Entry 7KHE (electron microscopy, 3.58 A resolution); this record covers chains A and C of the 9 polymer chains in the assembly.

== Chain A ==
Name: DNA-directed RNA polymerase subunit alpha
Organism: Escherichia coli (strain K12)
Notes: EC 2.7.7.6
UniProt: P0A7Z4 (RPOA_ECOLI); residue numbers follow UniProt; this construct covers 1-236
Sequence (236 residues; row label = number of the first residue in the row):
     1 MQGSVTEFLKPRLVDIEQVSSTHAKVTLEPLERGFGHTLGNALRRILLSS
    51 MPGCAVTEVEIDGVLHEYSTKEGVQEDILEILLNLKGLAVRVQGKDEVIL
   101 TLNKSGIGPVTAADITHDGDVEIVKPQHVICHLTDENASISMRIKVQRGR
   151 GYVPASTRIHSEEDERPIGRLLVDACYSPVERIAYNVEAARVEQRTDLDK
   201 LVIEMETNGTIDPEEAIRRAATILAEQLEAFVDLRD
Not modelled in the structure: 1-6
Curated features (UniProtKB/Swiss-Prot):
  - region: Glu162 to Glu165 (Required for interaction with Crp at class II promoters)
  - mutagenesis: Arg45 (R45C: In rpoA112; temperature-sensitive, blocks RNA polymerase assembly), Glu162 to Glu165 (5-fold decrease in CRP-class II promoter-dependent transcription), Glu165 (E165K: 5-fold decrease in CRP-class II promoter-dependent transcription), Arg191 (R191C: In rpoA101; temperature-sensitive)

== Chain C ==
Name: DNA-directed RNA polymerase subunit beta
Organism: Escherichia coli (strain K12)
Notes: EC 2.7.7.6
UniProt: P0A8V2 (RPOB_ECOLI); residue numbers follow UniProt; this construct covers 1-1342
Sequence (1342 residues; numbered 1 to 1342; the number before each row is that of its first residue):
     1 MVYSYTEKKRIRKDFGKRPQVLDVPYLLSIQLDSFQKFIEQDPEGQYGLE
    51 AAFRSVFPIQSYSGNSELQYVSYRLGEPVFDVQECQIRGVTYSAPLRVKL
   101 RLVIYEREAPEGTVKDIKEQEVYMGEIPLMTDNGTFVINGTERVIVSQLH
   151 RSPGVFFDSDKGKTHSSGKVLYNARIIPYRGSWLDFEFDPKDNLFVRIDR
   201 RRKLPATIILRALNYTTEQILDLFFEKVIFEIRDNKLQMELVPERLRGET
   251 ASFDIEANGKVYVEKGRRITARHIRQLEKDDVKLIEVPVEYIAGKVVAKD
   301 YIDESTGELICAANMELSLDLLAKLSQSGHKRIETLFTNDLDHGPYISET
   351 LRVDPTNDRLSALVEIYRMMRPGEPPTREAAESLFENLFFSEDRYDLSAV
   401 GRMKFNRSLLREEIEGSGILSKDDIIDVMKKLIDIRNGKGEVDDIDHLGN
   451 RRIRSVGEMAENQFRVGLVRVERAVKERLSLGDLDTLMPQDMINAKPISA
   501 AVKEFFGSSQLSQFMDQNNPLSEITHKRRISALGPGGLTRERAGFEVRDV
   551 HPTHYGRVCPIETPEGPNIGLINSLSVYAQTNEYGFLETPYRKVTDGVVT
   601 DEIHYLSAIEEGNYVIAQANSNLDEEGHFVEDLVTCRSKGESSLFSRDQV
   651 DYMDVSTQQVVSVGASLIPFLEHDDANRALMGANMQRQAVPTLRADKPLV
   701 GTGMERAVAVDSGVTAVAKRGGVVQYVDASRIVIKVNEDEMYPGEAGIDI
   751 YNLTKYTRSNQNTCINQMPCVSLGEPVERGDVLADGPSTDLGELALGQNM
   801 RVAFMPWNGYNFEDSILVSERVVQEDRFTTIHIQELACVSRDTKLGPEEI
   851 TADIPNVGEAALSKLDESGIVYIGAEVTGGDILVGKVTPKGETQLTPEEK
   901 LLRAIFGEKASDVKDSSLRVPNGVSGTVIDVQVFTRDGVEKDKRALEIEE
   951 MQLKQAKKDLSEELQILEAGLFSRIRAVLVAGGVEAEKLDKLPRDRWLEL
  1001 GLTDEEKQNQLEQLAEQYDELKHEFEKKLEAKRRKITQGDDLAPGVLKIV
  1051 KVYLAVKRRIQPGDKMAGRHGNKGVISKINPIEDMPYDENGTPVDIVLNP
  1101 LGVPSRMNIGQILETHLGMAAKGIGDKINAMLKQQQEVAKLREFIQRAYD
  1151 LGADVRQKVDLSTFSDEEVMRLAENLRKGMPIATPVFDGAKEAEIKELLK
  1201 LGDLPTSGQIRLYDGRTGEQFERPVTVGYMYMLKLNHLVDDKMHARSTGS
  1251 YSLVTQQPLGGKAQFGGQRFGEMEVWALEAYGAAYTLQEMLTVKSDDVNG
  1301 RTKMYKNIVDGNHQMEPGMPESFNVLLKEIRSLGINIELEDE
Not modelled in the structure: 1-2
Residues lining bound ligands:
  - chapso (1N7), molecule 1: Gln46, Tyr47, Tyr179, Asp396, Ser398, Ala399, Val400, Arg452, Glu458, Glu461, Arg465, Glu583, Tyr584
  - chapso (1N7), molecule 2: Arg143, Gln513, Phe514
  - chapso (1N7), molecule 3: Gln725, Tyr726, Glu962, Ile966, Ala969, Arg976
Curated features (UniProtKB/Swiss-Prot):
  - modified residue (N6-acetyllysine): Lys1022, Lys1200
  - mutagenesis: Ile561 (I561S: Resistant to antibiotics salinamide A and B), Ile569 (I569S: Resistant to antibiotics salinamide A and B), Ala665 (A665E: Resistant to antibiotics salinamide A and B), Asp675 (D675A/G: Resistant to antibiotics salinamide A and B), Asn677 (N677H/K: Resistant to antibiotics salinamide A and B), Leu680 (L680M: Resistant to antibiotics salinamide A and B), Glu813 (E813K: Disrupts the enzyme's active center)

== How chain A and chain C interact ==
Pairs across the interface (55):
  Asn41(A) with Arg1216(C); Thr1217(C), hydrogen bond (side chain-backbone); Gly1218(C)
  Arg44(A) with Glu1083(C); Tyr1087(C)
  Arg45(A) with Glu1083(C); Gly1215(C); Arg1216(C), hydrogen bond (side chain-backbone)
  Leu48(A) with Glu1083(C)
  Ser49(A) with Glu1083(C)
  Leu65(A) with Ile873(C)
  His66(A) with Ile929(C)
  Tyr68(A) with Tyr756(C); Ile831(C), hydrophobic; Thr927(C); Ile929(C), hydrophobic; Ala1055(C); Lys1057(C), hydrogen bond
  Thr70(A) with Ala729(C); Lys755(C)
  Lys71(A) with Asp728(C)
  Glu72(A) with Asp728(C); Lys958(C), salt bridge
  Gly73(A) with Tyr726(C); Asp728(C), hydrogen bond (backbone-side chain)
  Val74(A) with Asp728(C), hydrogen bond (backbone-side chain); Ala729(C), hydrogen bond (backbone-backbone)
  Gln75(A) with Ala729(C)
  Asp77(A) with Ala729(C); Lys755(C), salt bridge; Tyr756(C)
  Leu79(A) with Leu693(C), hydrophobic; Tyr756(C)
  Glu80(A) with Arg694(C), salt bridge
  Leu83(A) with Leu693(C), hydrophobic; Arg694(C)
  Lys86(A) with Asp826(C), salt bridge
  Thr134(A) with Tyr726(C); Val727(C), hydrogen bond (side chain-backbone); Asp728(C); Leu773(C)
  Tyr152(A) with Val823(C); Gln824(C)
  Ser156(A) with Arg1059(C), hydrogen bond
  Arg166(A) with Ser863(C); Lys864(C)
  Asp174(A) with Asp826(C)
  Glu181(A) with Arg821(C), hydrogen bond (backbone-side chain)
  Arg182(A) with Asn1090(C), hydrogen bond (side chain-backbone); Gly1091(C); Thr1092(C)
  Ala184(A) with Asn1090(C); Gly1091(C)
  Tyr185(A) with Tyr1087(C), hydrogen bond
  Glu206(A) with Lys1133(C), salt bridge
Other interface residues (no listed pair), chain A (35 interface residues in all): Glu67, Ile107, Asp135, Ile168, Arg170, Ile183
Other interface residues (no listed pair), chain C (43 interface residues in all): Asn766, Met768, Pro769, Val771, Gly874, Glu876, Val928, Asp1084, Glu1089, Pro1093

== Overview ==
Chain A and chain C form an interface of 35 and 43 residues respectively, with 11 hydrogen bonds and 5 salt
bridges. Among the polar pairs are Glu72(A)-Lys958(C), Asp77(A)-Lys755(C) and Glu80(A)-Arg694(C). Bound to
chain C: 3 copies of chapso.
Chain A is DNA-directed RNA polymerase subunit alpha and chain C is DNA-directed RNA polymerase subunit beta,
both from Escherichia coli (strain K12); the structure, Escherichia coli RNA polymerase and rrnBP1 promoter
pre-open complex with DksA/ppGpp, was determined by electron microscopy (same publication as 7KHB, 7KHC and
7KHI).
